3QI6 - chains A and B of the 4 polymer chains in the assembly; structure by X-ray diffraction, 1.91 A resolution.

# Chain A (and B)
Molecule: Cystathionine gamma-synthase MetB (Cgs)
Organism: Mycobacterium ulcerans
Notes: EC 2.5.1.48; chain B of this document is another copy of the same molecule, construct and numbering; everything in this record applies to it too
UniProtKB: A0PKT3 (A0PKT3_MYCUA); numbering as in UniProt (aligned over 1-388)
Chain sequence (392 residues; each row starts with the number of its first residue; numbers below 1 keep their minus sign (Gly-3 is residue -3)):
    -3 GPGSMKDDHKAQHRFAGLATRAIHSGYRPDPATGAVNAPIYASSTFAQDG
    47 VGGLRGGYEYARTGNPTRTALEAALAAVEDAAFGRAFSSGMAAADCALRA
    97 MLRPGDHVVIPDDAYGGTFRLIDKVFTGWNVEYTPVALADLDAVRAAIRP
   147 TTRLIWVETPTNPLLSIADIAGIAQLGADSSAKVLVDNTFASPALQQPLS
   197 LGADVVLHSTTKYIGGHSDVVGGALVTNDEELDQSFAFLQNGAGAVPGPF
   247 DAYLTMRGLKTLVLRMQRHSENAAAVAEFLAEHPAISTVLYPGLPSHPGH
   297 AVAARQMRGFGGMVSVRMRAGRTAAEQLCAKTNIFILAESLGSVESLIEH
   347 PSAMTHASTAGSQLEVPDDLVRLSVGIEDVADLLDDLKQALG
Unresolved in the structure: -3 to 11, 353-354 (chain B: -3 to 9, 352-356)
Modified positions: Lys208 ((2S)-2-amino-6-[[3-hydroxy-2-methyl-5-(phosphonooxymethyl)pyridin-4-yl]methylideneamino]hexanoic acid; LLP)
Construct notes: expression tag (-3 to 0)
Metal / ion sites: Na+: Thr207, Val216
What the authors report for this chain:
  - binding site for sulfate ion: Tyr56, Arg58, Asn158, Lys208

# Interface between chain A and chain B
Residue-residue contacts (117; chain A residue first):
  Ala38(A) - Ser214(B)
  Ala38(A) - Asp215(B)
  Ser39(A) - Ser214(B)
  Ser40(A) - Thr207(B)
  Ser40(A) - Ser214(B)  hydrogen bond (backbone-backbone)
  Thr41(A) - Ala334(B)
  Thr41(A) - Glu335(B)  hydrogen bond (side chain-backbone)
  Thr41(A) - Ser336(B)
  Phe42(A) - Ala334(B)
  Ala43(A) - Ile332(B)  hydrophobic
  Ala43(A) - Leu333(B)
  Gln44(A) - Leu333(B)  hydrogen bond (backbone-backbone)
  Gln44(A) - Met350(B)
  Gly46(A) - Leu333(B)
  Val47(A) - Cys325(B)  hydrophobic
  Val47(A) - Leu333(B)
  Val47(A) - His346(B)
  Val47(A) - Ala349(B)  hydrophobic
  Val47(A) - Met350(B)  hydrophobic
  Glu55(A) - Glu335(B)
  Tyr56(A) - Thr207(B)
  Tyr56(A) - Lys208(B)
  Tyr56(A) - Glu335(B)
  Tyr56(A) - Ser336(B)
  Ala57(A) - Val217(B)  hydrophobic
  Arg58(A) - Ser85(B)
  Arg58(A) - Met87(B)
  Arg58(A) - Tyr111(B)  hydrogen bond
  Arg58(A) - Arg116(B)
  Arg58(A) - Lys208(B)
  Ser84(A) - Gly240(B)  hydrogen bond (side chain-backbone)
  Ser84(A) - Ala241(B)
  Ser84(A) - Val242(B)
  Ser85(A) - Ala239(B)
  Ser85(A) - Gly240(B)  hydrogen bond (side chain-backbone)
  Met87(A) - Arg58(B)
  Met87(A) - Gly238(B)
  Met87(A) - Ala239(B)
  Ala88(A) - Ala239(B)  hydrogen bond (backbone-backbone)
  Ala88(A) - Gly240(B)
  Asp91(A) - Arg95(B)  salt bridge
  Asp91(A) - Ala239(B)
  Arg95(A) - Asp91(B)  salt bridge
  Arg95(A) - Arg95(B)
  Arg95(A) - Val121(B)
  Arg95(A) - Phe122(B)
  Leu98(A) - Trp125(B)
  Arg99(A) - Gly124(B)
  Arg99(A) - Trp125(B)
  Pro100(A) - Gly124(B)
  Pro100(A) - Trp125(B)  hydrophobic
  Pro100(A) - Asn126(B)
  Tyr111(A) - Arg58(B)  hydrogen bond
  Arg116(A) - Phe234(B)
  Leu117(A) - Gly238(B)
  Lys120(A) - Phe234(B)
  Val121(A) - Phe234(B)  hydrophobic
  Val121(A) - Leu235(B)  hydrophobic
  Phe122(A) - Arg95(B)
  Gly124(A) - Arg99(B)
  Gly124(A) - Pro100(B)
  Trp125(A) - Arg95(B)
  Trp125(A) - Leu98(B)
  Trp125(A) - Arg99(B)
  Trp125(A) - Pro100(B)
  Trp125(A) - Trp125(B)
  Trp125(A) - Val127(B)  hydrophobic
  Asn126(A) - Pro100(B)
  Val127(A) - Trp125(B)  hydrophobic
  Thr207(A) - Ser40(B)
  Thr207(A) - Tyr56(B)
  Lys208(A) - Tyr56(B)
  Lys208(A) - Arg58(B)
  Ser214(A) - Ala38(B)
  Ser214(A) - Ser39(B)
  Ser214(A) - Ser40(B)  hydrogen bond (backbone-backbone)
  Asp215(A) - Ala38(B)
  Val217(A) - Ala57(B)  hydrophobic
  Phe234(A) - Arg116(B)
  Phe234(A) - Lys120(B)
  Phe234(A) - Val121(B)  hydrophobic
  Asn237(A) - Arg116(B)
  Gly238(A) - Met87(B)
  Gly238(A) - Leu117(B)
  Ala239(A) - Met87(B)
  Ala239(A) - Ala88(B)  hydrogen bond (backbone-backbone)
  Ala239(A) - Asp91(B)
  Gly240(A) - Ser84(B)  hydrogen bond (backbone-side chain)
  Gly240(A) - Ser85(B)  hydrogen bond (backbone-side chain)
  Gly240(A) - Ala88(B)
  Ala241(A) - Ser84(B)
  Ala241(A) - Ala241(B)  hydrophobic
  Val242(A) - Ser84(B)
  Gly244(A) - Asp247(B)
  Pro245(A) - Asp247(B)
  Phe246(A) - Phe246(B)  hydrophobic
  Asp247(A) - Gly244(B)
  Asp247(A) - Phe246(B)
  Cys325(A) - Val47(B)  hydrophobic
  Ile332(A) - Ala43(B)  hydrophobic
  Leu333(A) - Phe42(B)
  Leu333(A) - Ala43(B)
  Leu333(A) - Gln44(B)  hydrogen bond (backbone-backbone)
  Leu333(A) - Gly46(B)
  Leu333(A) - Val47(B)
  Ala334(A) - Thr41(B)
  Ala334(A) - Phe42(B)
  Glu335(A) - Thr41(B)  hydrogen bond (backbone-side chain)
  Glu335(A) - Gln44(B)  hydrogen bond
  Glu335(A) - Glu55(B)
  Glu335(A) - Tyr56(B)
  Ser336(A) - Thr41(B)
  Ser336(A) - Tyr56(B)
  Glu345(A) - Gln44(B)
  Glu345(A) - Val47(B)
  His346(A) - Val47(B)
  Ala349(A) - Val47(B)  hydrophobic
Other interface residues (no listed pair), chain A (62 interface residues in all): Leu235, Leu250, Glu322, Ala326, Leu343
Other interface residues (no listed pair), chain B (60 interface residues in all): Pro245, Glu322, Ala326, Leu343
Interface features reported in the paper:
  - specific contacts: Tyr56(B)-Lys208(A) (hydrogen bond), Arg58(B)-Lys208(A) (hydrogen bond)

# Summary
Chain A and chain B form an interface of 62 and 60 residues respectively; the contacts include 15 hydrogen
bonds and 2 salt bridges. Polar pairs include Asp91(A)-Arg95(B), Thr41(A)-Glu335(B) and Arg58(A)-Tyr111(B).
The authors report hydrogen bonds between Tyr56(B) and Lys208(A) and Arg58(B) and Lys208(A). From the paper: a
binding site for sulfate ion at Tyr56(A), Arg58(A) and Asn158(A) among others.
Both chains are Cystathionine gamma-synthase MetB (Cgs) (Mycobacterium ulcerans). Entry 3QI6 (Crystal
Structure of Cystathionine gamma-synthase MetB (Cgs) from Mycobacterium ulcerans Agy99) was determined by
X-ray diffraction, deposited together with 3QHX.
